Entry 7C7W (X-ray diffraction, 1.90 A resolution); this record covers chains A and C.

[Chain A]
Protein: Vitamin D3 receptor
From: Rattus norvegicus
Notes: engineered mutation(s): deletion 166-212
UniProt: P13053 (VDR_RAT); residue numbers follow UniProt; this construct covers 116-157, 205-423
Sequence (271 residues; row label = number of the first residue in the row; note: 47 numbers in that range are skipped by the numbering (no residue carries them; nothing is unmodelled there)):
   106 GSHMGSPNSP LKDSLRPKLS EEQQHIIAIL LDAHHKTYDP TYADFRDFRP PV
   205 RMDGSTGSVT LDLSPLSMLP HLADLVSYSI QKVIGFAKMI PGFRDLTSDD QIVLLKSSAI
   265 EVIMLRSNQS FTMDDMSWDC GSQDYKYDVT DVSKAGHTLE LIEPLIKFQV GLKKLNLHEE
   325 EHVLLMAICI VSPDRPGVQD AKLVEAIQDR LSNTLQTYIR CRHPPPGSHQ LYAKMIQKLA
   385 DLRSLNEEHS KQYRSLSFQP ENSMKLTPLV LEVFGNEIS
Unresolved in the structure: 106-122, 146-151, 205-218, 421-423
Construct notes: expression tag (106-115)
Ligand contacts: FKF ((4R)-4-[(3S,5R,8R,9S,10S,13R,14S,17R)-10,13-dimethyl-3-(2-methyl-2-oxidanyl-propyl)-2,3,4,5,6,7,8,9,11,12,14,15,16,17-tetradecahydro-1H-cyclopenta[a]phenanthren-17-yl]pentanoic acid): Tyr143, Leu223, Leu226, Ala227, Leu229, Val230, Ile264, Ile267, Met268, Ser271, Ser274, Trp282, Cys284, Tyr291, Val296, Ala299, His301, Leu305, Ile306, Leu309, His393, Tyr397, Leu400, Leu410, Val414, Phe418
Curated features (UniProtKB/Swiss-Prot):
  - region: Lys242 to Lys260 (Interaction with coactivator LXXLL motif)
  - motif: Pro412 to Asn420 (9aaTAD)
  - binding site (calcitriol): Tyr143, Ser233, Arg270, Ser274, His301, His393

[Chain C]
Protein: Mediator of RNA polymerase II transcription subunit 1
UniProt: Q15648 (MED1_HUMAN); residues 625-637 here correspond to UniProt positions 640-652 (UniProt number = residue number + 15)
Sequence (13 residues; numbered 625 to 637; the number before each row is that of its first residue):
   625 KNHPMLMNLL KDN
Unresolved in the structure: 625, 636-637
Curated features (UniProtKB/Swiss-Prot):
  - motif: Leu630 to Leu634 (LXXLL motif 2)

[Chain A / chain C interface]
Residue-residue contacts - 20 pairs, chain A then chain C:
  Ile238(A) with Leu630(C), hydrophobic; Leu633(C), hydrophobic; Leu634(C), hydrophobic
  Lys242(A) with Leu633(C), hydrogen bond (side chain-backbone); Leu634(C); Lys635(C), hydrogen bond (side chain-backbone)
  Ser252(A) with Met631(C)
  Gln255(A) with Leu634(C)
  Ile256(A) with His627(C); Leu634(C), hydrophobic
  Leu259(A) with Leu634(C), hydrophobic
  Lys260(A) with His627(C), hydrogen bond; Leu630(C)
  Pro412(A) with Met629(C)
  Leu413(A) with Leu633(C), hydrophobic
  Glu416(A) with His627(C); Pro628(C); Met629(C), hydrogen bond (side chain-backbone); Leu630(C), hydrogen bond (side chain-backbone)
  Val417(A) with Leu630(C), hydrophobic
Also at the interface, not in a pair above, chain A (13 interface residues in all): Gln235, Phe247
Also at the interface, not in a pair above, chain C (9 interface residues in all): Asn626

[Summary]
The interface between chain A and chain C involves 13 residues on one side and 9 on the other; the contacts
include 5 hydrogen bonds. Among the polar pairs are Lys242(A)-Leu633(C), Lys242(A)-Lys635(C) and
Lys260(A)-His627(C). Ligands of chain A: compound FKF.
Here chain A is Vitamin D3 receptor (Rattus norvegicus) and chain C is Mediator of RNA polymerase II
transcription subunit 1. Entry 7C7W (Vitamin D3 receptor/lithochoric acid derivative complex) was determined
by X-ray diffraction, deposited together with 7C7V.
